Entry 8YQZ (electron microscopy, 2.78 A resolution); this record covers chains B and C of the 10 polymer chains in the assembly.

# Chain B
Protein: DNA-directed RNA polymerase subunit beta
Source organism: African swine fever virus
Notes: EC 2.7.7.6
UniProt: A0A2X0RU95 (A0A2X0RU95_ASF); residue numbers follow UniProt; this construct covers 1-1242
Sequence (1242 residues; each row starts with the number of its first residue):
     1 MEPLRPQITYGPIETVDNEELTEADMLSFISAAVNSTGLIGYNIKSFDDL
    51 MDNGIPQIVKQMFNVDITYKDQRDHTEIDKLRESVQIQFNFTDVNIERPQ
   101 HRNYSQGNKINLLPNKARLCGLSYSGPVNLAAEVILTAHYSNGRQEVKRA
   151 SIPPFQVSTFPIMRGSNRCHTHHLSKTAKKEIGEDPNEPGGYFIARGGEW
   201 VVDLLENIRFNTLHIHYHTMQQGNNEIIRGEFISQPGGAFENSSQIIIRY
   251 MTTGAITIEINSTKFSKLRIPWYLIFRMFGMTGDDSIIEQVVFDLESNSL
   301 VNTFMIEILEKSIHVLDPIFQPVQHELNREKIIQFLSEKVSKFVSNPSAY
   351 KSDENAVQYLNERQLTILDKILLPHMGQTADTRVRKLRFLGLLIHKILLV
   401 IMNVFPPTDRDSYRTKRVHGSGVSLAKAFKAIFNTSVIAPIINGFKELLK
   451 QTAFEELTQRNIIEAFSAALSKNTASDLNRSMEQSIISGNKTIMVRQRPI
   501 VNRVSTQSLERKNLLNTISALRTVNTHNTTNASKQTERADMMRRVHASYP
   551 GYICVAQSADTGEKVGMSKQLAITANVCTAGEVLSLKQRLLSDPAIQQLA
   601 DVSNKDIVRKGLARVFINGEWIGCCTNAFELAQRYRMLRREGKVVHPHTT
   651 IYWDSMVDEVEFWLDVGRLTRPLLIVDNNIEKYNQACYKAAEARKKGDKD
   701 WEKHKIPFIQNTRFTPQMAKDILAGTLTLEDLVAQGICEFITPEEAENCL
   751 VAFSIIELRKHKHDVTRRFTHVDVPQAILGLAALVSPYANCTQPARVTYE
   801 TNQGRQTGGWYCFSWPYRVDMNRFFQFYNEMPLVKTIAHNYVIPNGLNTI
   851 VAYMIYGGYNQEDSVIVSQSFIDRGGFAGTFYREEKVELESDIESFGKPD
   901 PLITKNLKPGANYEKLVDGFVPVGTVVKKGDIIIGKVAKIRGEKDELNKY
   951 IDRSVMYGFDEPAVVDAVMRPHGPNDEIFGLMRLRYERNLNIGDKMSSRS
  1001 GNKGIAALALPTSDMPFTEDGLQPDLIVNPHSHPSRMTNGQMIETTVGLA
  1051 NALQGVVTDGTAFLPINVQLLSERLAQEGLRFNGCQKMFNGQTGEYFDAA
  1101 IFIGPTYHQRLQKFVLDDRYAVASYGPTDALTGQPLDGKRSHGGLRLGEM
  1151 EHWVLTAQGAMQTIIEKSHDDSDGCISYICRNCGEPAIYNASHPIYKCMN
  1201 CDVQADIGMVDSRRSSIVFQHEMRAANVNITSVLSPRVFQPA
Not modelled in the structure: 1-7, 218-224, 490-503, 527-536, 941-948
Metal / ion sites: Zn2+: C1180, C1183, C1198, C1201

# Chain C
Protein: DNA-directed RNA polymerase RPB3-11 homolog
Source organism: African swine fever virus
UniProt: A0A2X0RUE7 (A0A2X0RUE7_ASF); numbering as in UniProt (aligned over 1-359)
Sequence (359 residues; row label = number of the first residue in the row):
     1 MEKIFQNVEIKPFLIDFSNLFIKNAAKKLFQLEEQLPLVPVNVVMDFKGI
    51 SRAAVHGLSRVLQDEIPNYMLDIKPGGYKIEDSTDLFMTEQFIRNRINFI
   101 PIYAKNETLVFALRSLNNSCEVKTIYSRDLIQVAGPKLKYPIFNPTFEIG
   151 FLQPGKSLIIEDIYIKKGIGRKHAAFNLAVKTHFSHLDIEQYPTDKKEYM
   201 ALSGYKQSSMTSDPRHHRLGLCFPAVPLPHINQAVRTYLKNACRIIIGRI
   251 QSIQKIYENFEEPQPELVLFSMDEEKTKAIITIKDETHTIGNLLKTYIYE
   301 MIPDISFVGYQCVPHKQEMVLTIIHKASQEDLITLLEKSIQNIIQTFQIL
   351 EKNVDELIA
Not modelled in the structure: 1-2

# How chain B and chain C interact
Contacting residue pairs - 83 pairs, chain B then chain C:
  F813(B) with F87(C)
  W815(B) with L86(C); F87(C), hydrophobic; T89(C)
  P816(B) with L86(C), hydrophobic; F87(C), hydrophobic
  Y817(B) with L86(C), hydrophobic
  F827(B) with Q91(C); F92(C), hydrophobic
  Y828(B) with F92(C); R96(C), hydrogen bond
  Y859(B) with P314(C)
  S870(B) with A174(C); N177(C)
  D873(B) with N95(C); F99(C); H173(C); A174(C), hydrogen bond (side chain-backbone)
  R874(B) with N95(C), hydrogen bond (backbone-side chain); F99(C); N177(C)
  G879(B) with Q91(C), hydrogen bond (backbone-side chain)
  T880(B) with Q91(C)
  E987(B) with Q91(C)
  L1008(B) with P314(C), hydrophobic
  P1011(B) with D64(C)
  T1012(B) with Q63(C); D64(C), hydrogen bond (backbone-side chain); N177(C), hydrogen bond
  S1013(B) with R60(C), hydrogen bond (backbone-side chain); Q63(C); D64(C), hydrogen bond
  D1014(B) with R60(C), salt bridge; H288(C)
  F1017(B) with H56(C); K181(C)
  E1019(B) with T182(C); H183(C); F184(C), hydrogen bond (backbone-backbone)
  D1020(B) with K181(C); T182(C)
  G1021(B) with K181(C)
  Q1023(B) with K181(C), hydrogen bond
  R1081(B) with T194(C); M200(C), hydrogen bond (side chain-backbone); L202(C), hydrogen bond (side chain-backbone); S203(C), hydrogen bond (side chain-backbone)
  F1082(B) with K197(C); M200(C), hydrophobic
  N1083(B) with M200(C), hydrogen bond (side chain-backbone)
  K1087(B) with Q191(C), hydrogen bond; S203(C); Y205(C)
  F1089(B) with F184(C), hydrophobic; H186(C)
  G1091(B) with H56(C), hydrogen bond (backbone-side chain); R60(C), hydrogen bond (backbone-side chain)
  Q1092(B) with R60(C); H288(C)
  T1093(B) with H56(C); N292(C), hydrogen bond (backbone-side chain)
  G1094(B) with R52(C); H56(C); F184(C)
  E1095(B) with R52(C), salt bridge; S209(C)
  Y1096(B) with H186(C); I189(C); S203(C); Y205(C), hydrophobic; Q207(C), hydrogen bond (side chain-backbone); S208(C); S209(C), hydrogen bond (backbone-side chain); S212(C), hydrogen bond
  F1097(B) with S203(C)
  D1098(B) with S208(C), hydrogen bond; S209(C), hydrogen bond (side chain-backbone)
  A1099(B) with A201(C); S203(C)
  A1100(B) with M200(C); A201(C), hydrogen bond (backbone-backbone); L202(C); S203(C)
Other interface residues (no listed pair), chain B (44 interface residues in all): G875, V923, G924, R985, R988, N1090
Other interface residues (no listed pair), chain C (45 interface residues in all): E65, I80, E90, R171, K172, S185, Y199, Y310

# Summary
44 residues of chain B face 45 of chain C across their interface, with 24 hydrogen bonds and 2 salt bridges.
Polar contacts include D1014(B)-R60(C), E1095(B)-R52(C) and Y828(B)-R96(C). The Zn2+ site is built by
C1180(B), C1183(B), C1198(B) and C1201(B).
Here chain B is DNA-directed RNA polymerase subunit beta and chain C is DNA-directed RNA polymerase RPB3-11
homolog, both from African swine fever virus. Entry 8YQZ (African swine fever virus RNA Polymerase--DNA
complex) was determined by electron microscopy together with 8YQT, 8YQU, 8YQV, 8YQW, 8YQX and 8YQY from the
same study.
